9F0O - chains E and J of the 12 polymer chains in the assembly; structure by electron microscopy, 2.30 A resolution.

Chain E:
Name: Histone H3.2
From: Xenopus laevis
UniProtKB: P84233 (H32_XENLA); residues 38-135 here correspond to UniProt positions 39-136 (UniProt number = residue number + 1)
Amino-acid sequence (98 residues; numbered 38 to 135; the number before each row is that of its first residue):
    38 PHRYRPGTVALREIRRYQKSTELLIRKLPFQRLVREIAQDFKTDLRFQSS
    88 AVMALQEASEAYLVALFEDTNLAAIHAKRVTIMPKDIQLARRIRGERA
Construct notes: conflict Ala102 (Gly103 in P84233), Ala110 (Cys111 in P84233)
UniProt features mapped onto this chain:
  - modified residue: Tyr41 (Phosphotyrosine), Lys56 (N6,N6,N6-trimethyllysine), Ser57 (Phosphoserine), Lys64 (N6-(2-hydroxyisobutyryl)lysine), Lys79 (N6,N6,N6-trimethyllysine), Thr80 (Phosphothreonine), Ser86 (Phosphoserine), Thr107 (Phosphothreonine), Lys115 (N6-acetyllysine), Lys122 (N6-(2-hydroxyisobutyryl)lysine)

Chain J:
Molecule: 601 wisdom DNA
Sequence (147 nucleotides; row label = number of the first residue in the row; numbers below 1 keep their minus sign (DT-72 is residue -72)):
   -72 TCCGATGTATATATCTGACACGTGCCTGGAGACTAGGGAGTAATCCCCTT
   -22 GGCGGTTAAAACGCGGGGGACAGCGCGTACGTGCGTTTAAGCGGTGCTAG
    28 AGCTGTCTACGACCAATTGAGCGGCCTCGGCACCGGGATTCTCGATA

How chain E and chain J interact:
Residue-residue contacts (27):
  Arg40(E) with DG-8(J), base contact; DC70(J), sugar contact
  Tyr41(E) with DT69(J), phosphate contact; DC70(J), phosphate contact
  Arg42(E) with DG-5(J), salt bridge to the phosphate; DC70(J), hydrogen bond to the phosphate
  Pro43(E) with DG-5(J), phosphate contact
  Thr45(E) with DT69(J), phosphate contact; DC70(J), hydrogen bond to the phosphate
  Arg63(E) with DA-14(J), phosphate contact; DA-13(J), phosphate contact
  Arg72(E) with DT-23(J), salt bridge to the phosphate
  Arg83(E) with DT-24(J), phosphate contact; DT-23(J), phosphate contact
  Phe84(E) with DT-24(J), sugar contact; DT-23(J), hydrogen bond to the phosphate
  Gln85(E) with DT-24(J), phosphate contact
  Ser86(E) with DT-24(J), hydrogen bond to the phosphate
  Lys115(E) with DA-3(J), phosphate contact
  Arg116(E) with DA-3(J), phosphate contact; DC-2(J), phosphate contact
  Val117(E) with DG-4(J), sugar contact; DA-3(J), hydrogen bond to the phosphate
  Thr118(E) with DG-4(J), hydrogen bond to the phosphate; DA-3(J), hydrogen bond to the phosphate
  Met120(E) with DA-3(J), phosphate contact
  Lys122(E) with DC-2(J), salt bridge to the phosphate
Interface residues without a listed pair, chain E (19 interface residues in all): His39, Leu82
Interface residues without a listed pair, chain J (12 interface residues in all): DG71

In short:
19 residues of chain E face 12 of chain J across their interface, with 7 hydrogen bonds and 3 salt bridges.
Polar pairs include Arg42(E)-DC70(J), Thr45(E)-DC70(J) and Phe84(E)-DT-23(J).
Here chain E is Histone H3.2 (Xenopus laevis) and chain J is 601 wisdom DNA. Entry 9F0O (The molecular basis
and modulation of lamin-specific chromatin interaction) was determined by electron microscopy.
